4K7P - chains X and H of the 4 polymer chains in the assembly; structure by X-ray diffraction, 2.95 A resolution.

[Chain X]
Protein: antibody rhumAb6 Fab fragment light chain
Source organism: Homo sapiens
Notes: fragment: Fab rhumAb6; antibody fragment or engineered binder
Sequence (213 residues; numbered 1 to 214; 1 number in that range is skipped by the numbering (no residue carries it; nothing is unmodelled there); the number before each row is that of its first residue):
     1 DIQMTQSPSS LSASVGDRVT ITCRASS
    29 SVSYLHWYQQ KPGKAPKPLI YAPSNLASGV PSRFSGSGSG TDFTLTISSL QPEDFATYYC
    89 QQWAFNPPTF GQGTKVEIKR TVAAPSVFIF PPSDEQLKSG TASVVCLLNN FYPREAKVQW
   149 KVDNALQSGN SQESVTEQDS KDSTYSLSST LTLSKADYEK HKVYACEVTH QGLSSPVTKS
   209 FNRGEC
Cystine bridges: Cys23-Cys88, Cys134-Cys194

[Chain H]
Protein: antibody 10C4 Fab fragment heavy chain
Source organism: Mus musculus
Notes: antibody fragment or engineered binder
Sequence (226 residues; numbered 1 to 219 plus 11 insertion-coded residues; 4 numbers in that range are skipped by the numbering (no residue carries them; nothing is unmodelled there); the number before each row is that of its first residue; a row labelled like 82A-82C holds insertion residues (82A, then the next letters in order)):
     1 QIQLVQSGPE LKKPGETVKI SCKASGYTFT NFGMNWVKQA PGKGLKWMGW IN
   52A T
    53 YTGEPTYSDD FKGRFALSLE TSASTAYLQI
82A-82C DNL
    83 KNEDMGTYFC AREGNLWG
100A-100G NYANWFF
   101 DVWGAGTTLT VSSASTKGPS VYPLAPS
   132 SGGTGALGCL VKDYFPEPVT VSWNSALTSG VHTFPAVLQS SGLYSLSSVV TVPSSSAGTQ
   192 SYICNVNHAP SNTKVDKKVD PKSCDKTH
Unresolved in the structure: 132-136, 212-219
Cystine bridges: Cys22-Cys92, Cys140-Cys195

[Chain X / chain H interface]
Residue-residue contacts (9):
  Gln3(X) with Trp99(H)
  Met4(X) with Trp99(H), hydrogen bond (backbone-side chain)
  Phe98(X) with Trp99(H)
  Gly99(X) with Trp99(H)
  Gln100(X) with Leu98(H); Trp99(H), hydrogen bond
  Ser159(X) with Ser74(H)
  Gln160(X) with Thr73(H), hydrogen bond; Ser74(H), hydrogen bond (side chain-backbone)
Other interface residues (no listed pair), chain X (9 interface residues in all): Thr5, Gly157
Other interface residues (no listed pair), chain H (5 interface residues in all): Glu72
From the paper, about this interface:
  - epitope / paratope residues, chain X: Met4(X), Gln100(X), Ser159(X), Gln160(X)

[Overview]
9 residues of chain X and 5 residues of chain H are in contact; the contacts include 4 hydrogen bonds. Among
the polar pairs are Met4(X)-Trp99(H), Gln100(X)-Trp99(H) and Gln160(X)-Thr73(H). The paper reports
epitope/paratope residues Met4(X), Gln100(X) and Ser159(X) among others.
Here chain X is antibody rhumAb6 Fab fragment light chain (Homo sapiens) and chain H is antibody 10C4 Fab
fragment heavy chain (Mus musculus). Entry 4K7P (Generation and Characterization of a Unique Reagent that
Recognizes a Panel of Recombinant Human Monoclonal Antibody ...) was determined by X-ray diffraction.
